Entry 3ZDX (X-ray diffraction, 2.45 A resolution); this record covers chains A and B of the 4 polymer chains in the assembly.

Chain A:
Protein: Integrin alpha-iib
Source organism: Homo sapiens
Notes: fragment: integrin headpiece, residues 32-488
Reference sequence: P08514 (ITA2B_HUMAN); residues 1-457 here correspond to UniProt positions 32-488 (UniProt number = residue number + 31)
Chain sequence (457 residues; row label = number of the first residue in the row):
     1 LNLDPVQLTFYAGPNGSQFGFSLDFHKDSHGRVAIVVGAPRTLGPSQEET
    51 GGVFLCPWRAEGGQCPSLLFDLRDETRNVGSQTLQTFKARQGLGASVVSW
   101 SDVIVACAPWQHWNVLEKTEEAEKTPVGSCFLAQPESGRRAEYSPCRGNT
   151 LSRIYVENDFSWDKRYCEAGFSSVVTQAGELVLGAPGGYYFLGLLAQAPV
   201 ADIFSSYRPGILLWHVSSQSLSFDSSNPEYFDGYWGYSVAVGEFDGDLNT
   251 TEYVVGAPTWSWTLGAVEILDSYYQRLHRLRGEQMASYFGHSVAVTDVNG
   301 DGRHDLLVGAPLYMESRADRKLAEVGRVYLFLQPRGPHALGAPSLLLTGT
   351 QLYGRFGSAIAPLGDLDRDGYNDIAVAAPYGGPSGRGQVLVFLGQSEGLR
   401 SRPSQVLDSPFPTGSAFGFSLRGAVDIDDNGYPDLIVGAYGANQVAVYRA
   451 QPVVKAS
Cystine bridges: C56-C65, C107-C130, C146-C167
Ion coordination: Ca2+ site 1: E243, D245, D247, T250, E252; Ca2+ site 2: D297, N299, D301, R303, D305; Ca2+ site 3: D365, D367, D369, Y371, D373; Ca2+ site 4: D426, D428, N430, Y432, D434
Curated features (UniProtKB/Swiss-Prot):
  - binding site (Ca(2+)): E243, D245, D247, T250, E252, D297, N299, D301, R303, D305, D365, D367, D369, Y371, D373, D426, D428, N430, Y432, D434
  - glycosylation (N-linked (GlcNAc...) asparagine): N15, N249

Chain B:
Protein: Integrin beta-3
Source organism: Homo sapiens
Notes: fragment: integrin headpiece, residues 27-498
Reference sequence: P05106 (ITB3_HUMAN); residues 1-472 here correspond to UniProt positions 27-498 (UniProt number = residue number + 26)
Chain sequence (472 residues; numbered 1 to 472; the number before each row is that of its first residue):
     1 GPNICTTRGVSSCQQCLAVSPMCAWCSDEALPLGSPRCDLKENLLKDNCA
    51 PESIEFPVSEARVLEDRPLSDKGSGDSSQVTQVSPQRIALRLRPDDSKNF
   101 SIQVRQVEDYPVDIYYLMDLSYSMKDDLWSIQNLGTKLATQMRKLTSNLR
   151 IGFGAFVDKPVSPYMYISPPEALENPCYDMKTTCLPMFGYKHVLTLTDQV
   201 TRFNEEVKKQSVSRNRDAPEGGFDAIMQATVCDEKIGWRNDASHLLVFTT
   251 DAKTHIALDGRLAGIVQPNDGQCHVGSDNHYSASTTMDYPSLGLMTEKLS
   301 QKNINLIFAVTENVVNLYQNYSELIPGTTVGVLSMDSSNVLQLIVDAYGK
   351 IRSKVELEVRDLPEELSLSFNATCLNNEVIPGLKSCMGLKIGDTVSFSIE
   401 AKVRGCPQEKEKSFTIKPVGFKDSLIVQVTFDCDCACQAQAEPNSHRCNN
   451 GNGTFECGVCRCGPGWLGSQCE
Not modelled in the structure: 1-2, 467-472
Cystine bridges: C5-C23, C13-C435, C16-C38, C26-C49, C177-C184, C232-C273, C374-C386, C406-C433, C437-C457, C448-C460
Glycans and other covalent adducts: N-acetylglucosamine (NAG) linked to N99, N320, N371
Ion coordination: Mn2+ site 1: S121, E220; Mn2+ site 2: S123, D126, D127, M335; Mn2+ site 3: D158, N215, D217, P219, E220
Curated features (UniProtKB/Swiss-Prot):
  - region: C177 to C184 (Involved in CX3CL1-, NRG1-, FGF1- and IGF1-binding), Q267 to M287 (CX3CL1-binding)
  - binding site (Mg(2+)): S121, S123, E220
  - binding site (Ca(2+)): S123, D126, D127, D158, N215, D217, P219, E220, D251, M335
  - glycosylation (N-linked (GlcNAc...) asparagine): N99, N320, N371, N452

Interface between chain A and chain B:
Contacting residue pairs (65; chain A residue first):
  F21(A) - R261(B)
  F21(A) - V266(B)  hydrophobic
  R41(A) - G264(B)
  W110(A) - R261(B)  hydrogen bond (side chain-backbone)
  W110(A) - L262(B)  hydrogen bond (side chain-backbone)
  W110(A) - G264(B)
  H112(A) - S162(B)  hydrogen bond
  H112(A) - I167(B)
  E121(A) - S168(B)  hydrogen bond
  E121(A) - P169(B)
  E123(A) - S168(B)
  E123(A) - R216(B)  salt bridge
  K124(A) - I167(B)
  K124(A) - S168(B)  hydrogen bond (backbone-side chain)
  T125(A) - R216(B)
  P126(A) - S162(B)
  P126(A) - P163(B)  hydrophobic
  Y166(A) - R216(B)
  E168(A) - P163(B)
  E168(A) - L262(B)
  F171(A) - R261(B)
  Y190(A) - R216(B)  hydrogen bond (side chain-backbone)
  F191(A) - P163(B)  hydrophobic
  F191(A) - D217(B)
  F231(A) - K253(B)  hydrogen bond (backbone-side chain)
  D232(A) - P219(B)
  D232(A) - K253(B)  salt bridge
  Y234(A) - H255(B)
  Y234(A) - D259(B)
  Y234(A) - L262(B)  hydrophobic
  Y237(A) - L258(B)  hydrogen bond (side chain-backbone)
  Y237(A) - R261(B)
  T259(A) - D259(B)
  W262(A) - K253(B)
  W262(A) - L317(B)
  T263(A) - Y321(B)  hydrogen bond
  M285(A) - L317(B)  hydrophobic
  M285(A) - N320(B)
  M285(A) - Y321(B)  hydrophobic
  M285(A) - L324(B)
  A286(A) - I256(B)  hydrophobic
  A286(A) - L292(B)  hydrophobic
  Y288(A) - I256(B)  hydrophobic
  Y288(A) - A257(B)
  Y288(A) - L258(B)  hydrogen bond (side chain-backbone)
  Y288(A) - D259(B)  hydrogen bond
  H291(A) - L258(B)
  P311(A) - L258(B)  hydrophobic
  L312(A) - A257(B)
  L312(A) - L258(B)  hydrophobic
  M314(A) - L292(B)  hydrophobic
  M314(A) - G293(B)
  M314(A) - L324(B)  hydrophobic
  D319(A) - K384(B)  salt bridge
  K321(A) - E358(B)  salt bridge
  L322(A) - L324(B)
  E324(A) - S291(B)  hydrogen bond
  Y353(A) - G293(B)
  Y353(A) - L294(B)
  Y353(A) - E297(B)  hydrogen bond
  R355(A) - L258(B)
  R355(A) - P268(B)
  Y380(A) - P268(B)
  F419(A) - R261(B)
  Y440(A) - V266(B)
Interface residues without a listed pair, chain A (44 interface residues in all): Q18, A95, N114, P186, G187, Q284, R320
Interface residues without a listed pair, chain B (35 interface residues in all): Y166, Y178, A218, A263, P326

Summary:
44 residues of chain A face 35 of chain B across their interface; the contacts include 13 hydrogen bonds and 4
salt bridges. Polar contacts include E123(A)-R216(B), D232(A)-K253(B) and D319(A)-K384(B). Covalently linked
N-acetylglucosamine: at N99(B), N320(B) and N371(B).
Chain A is Integrin alpha-iib and chain B is Integrin beta-3, both from Homo sapiens; the structure, Integrin
alphaIIB beta3 headpiece and RGD peptide complex, was determined by X-ray diffraction (same publication as
3ZDY, 3ZDZ, 3ZE0, 3ZE1 and 3ZE2).
